PDB entry 8S5U | electron microscopy, 3.28 A resolution | chains B and A

# Chain B
Molecule: Nb3.4
Source organism: Lama glama
Chain sequence (138 residues; row label = number of the first residue in the row):
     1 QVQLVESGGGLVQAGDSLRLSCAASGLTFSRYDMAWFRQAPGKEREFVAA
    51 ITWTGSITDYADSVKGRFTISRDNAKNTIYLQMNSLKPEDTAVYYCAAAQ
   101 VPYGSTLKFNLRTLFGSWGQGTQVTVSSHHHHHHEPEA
Disordered / not traced: 129-138
Disulfides: Cys22-Cys96

# Chain A
Molecule: Thiamine transporter 2
Source organism: Homo sapiens
Reference sequence: Q9BZV2 (S19A3_HUMAN); numbering as in UniProt (aligned over 1-496)
Chain sequence (535 residues; row label = number of the first residue in the row):
     1 MDCYRTSLSSSWIYPTVILCLFGFFSMMRPSEPFLIPYLSGPDKNLTSAE
    51 ITNEIFPVWTYSYLVLLLPVFVLTDYVRYKPVIILQGISFIITWLLLLFG
   101 QGVKTMQVVEFFYGMVTAAEVAYYAYIYSVVSPEHYQRVSGYCRSVTLAA
   151 YTAGSVLAQLLVSLANMSYFYLNVISLASVSVAFLFSLFLPMPKKSMFFH
   201 AKPSREIKKSSSVNPVLEETHEGEAPGCEEQKPTSEILSTSGKLNKGQLN
   251 SLKPSNVTVDVFVQWFQDLKECYSSKRLFYWSLWWAFATAGFNQVLNYVQ
   301 ILWDYKAPSQDSSIYNGAVEAIATFGGAVAAFAVGYVKVNWDLLGELALV
   351 VFSVVNAGSLFLMHYTANIWACYAGYLIFKSSYMLLITIAVFQIAVNLNV
   401 ERYALVFGINTFIALVIQTIMTVIVVDQRGLNLPVSIQFLVYGSYFAVIA
   451 GIFLMRSMYITYSTKSQKDVQSPAPSENPDVSHPEEESNIIMSTKLLEVL
   501 FQGPSSGWSHPQFEKGGGSGGGSGGSAWSHPQFEK
Disordered / not traced: 1-10, 196-270, 460-535
Construct notes: expression tag (497-535)
Glycans and other covalent adducts: N-acetylglucosamine (NAG) linked to Asn45
Small-molecule neighbours: thiamin (VIB; 3-(4-amino-2-methyl-pyrimidin-5-ylmethyl)-5-(2-hydroxy-ethyl)-4-methyl-thiazol-3-ium): Glu32, Leu35, Ile36, Phe56, Trp59, Thr93, Leu97, Val109, Glu110, Tyr113
Curated features (UniProtKB/Swiss-Prot):
  - site (Essential for pyridoxine transport): Gln86, Gly87, Ile91, Thr93, Trp94, Ser168, Asn173
  - glycosylation (N-linked (GlcNAc...) asparagine): Asn45, Asn166
  - natural variant: Gly23 (G23V: In BTBGD), Thr422 (T422A: In BTBGD)
  - mutagenesis: Gln86 (Q86H: Significant decrease in pyridoxine transport), Gly87 (G87V: Significant decrease in pyridoxine transport), Ile91 (I91A: Significant decrease in pyridoxine transport), Thr93 (T93S: Significant decrease in pyridoxine transport), Trp94 (W94Y: Significant decrease in pyridoxine transport), Ser168 (S168P: Significant decrease in pyridoxine transport), Asn173 (N173F: Significant decrease in pyridoxine transport)
Reported in the primary citation:
  - binding site for thiamin: Glu32, Ile36, Phe56, Trp59, Thr93, Leu97, Val109, Glu110, Tyr113
  - mutagenesis - E32K (10-fold), E110Q (85 +/- 13 uM), N297A (250-fold): decreased binding to thiamin
  - mutagenesis - E110K: abolished binding to thiamin
  - mutagenesis - F56A, W59A, Y113A, Y151F: unchanged binding to thiamin
  - disease-associated variants - E320Q (20-fold), T422A (172 +/- 35 uM): decreased binding to thiamin
  - contacts within the chain: Gln294-Thr422 (hydrogen bond)
  - disease-associated variants - W59R, W94R, Y113H, E320K: decreased binding to thiamin (proposed by the authors, not directly observed)

# Interface between chain B and chain A
Pairs across the interface (30; chain B residue first):
  Arg31(B) with Asn432(A), hydrogen bond (side chain-backbone); Leu433(A); Pro434(A)
  Trp53(B) with Asp304(A)
  Thr54(B) with Asp304(A); Pro308(A)
  Ser56(B) with Pro308(A)
  Ile57(B) with Ser309(A); Gln310(A)
  Gln100(B) with Thr47(A); Ser48(A), hydrogen bond; Ala49(A)
  Val101(B) with Ser48(A)
  Tyr103(B) with Ile301(A), hydrophobic; Val435(A)
  Thr106(B) with Ile301(A); Asp304(A), hydrogen bond
  Leu107(B) with Ile36(A)
  Lys108(B) with Pro33(A); Ile36(A); Pro37(A)
  Phe109(B) with Ile36(A), hydrophobic; Ser40(A); Ser48(A); Thr52(A)
  Asn110(B) with Ser40(A), hydrogen bond (backbone-side chain)
  Thr113(B) with Ser40(A), hydrogen bond (side chain-backbone); Thr47(A); Ser48(A), hydrogen bond (backbone-backbone)
  Leu114(B) with Ser48(A), hydrogen bond (backbone-side chain)
Also at the interface, not in a pair above, chain B (16 interface residues in all): Thr28
Also at the interface, not in a pair above, chain A (22 interface residues in all): Gly41, Leu46, Ile51, Gln300, Tyr305

# Overview
16 residues of chain B face 22 of chain A across their interface; the contacts include 7 hydrogen bonds. Among
the polar pairs are Arg31(B)-Asn432(A), Gln100(B)-Ser48(A) and Thr106(B)-Asp304(A). From the paper: a binding
site for thiamin at Glu32(A), Ile36(A) and Phe56(A) among others; E32K, E110Q and N297A of chain A, among
others, reduce binding to thiamin; 14 substitutions were tested in all.
Here chain B is Nb3.4 (Lama glama) and chain A is Thiamine transporter 2 (Homo sapiens). Entry 8S5U (Cryo-EM
structure of thiamine-bound human SLC19A3 in outward-open state) was determined by electron microscopy (same
publication as 8S4U, 8S5W, 8S5Z, 8S61, 8S62 and 9G5K).
